Entry 7K60 (electron microscopy, 3.12 A resolution); this record covers chains J and U of the 13 polymer chains in the assembly.

== Chain J ==
Molecule: 197-nt DNA strand
Organism: Homo sapiens
Sequence (197 nucleotides; row label = number of the first residue in the row):
     1 GGGGTGGTCG CTGTTCAATA CATGCACAGG ATGTATATAT CTGACACGTG CCTGGAGACT
    61 AGGGAGTAAT CCCCTTGGCG GTTAAAACGC GGGGGACAGC GCGTACGTGC GTTTAAGCGG
   121 TGCTAGAGCT GTCTACGACC AATTGAGCGG CCTCGGCACC GGGATTCTCC AGGGCGGCCG
   181 CGTATAGGGT CCAGCCC

== Chain U ==
Protein: Histone H1.10
Organism: Homo sapiens
Reference sequence: Q92522 (H1X_HUMAN); residues 0-212 here correspond to UniProt positions 1-213 (UniProt number = residue number + 1)
Amino-acid sequence (213 residues; numbered 0 to 212; the number before each row is that of its first residue; numbering starts at 0):
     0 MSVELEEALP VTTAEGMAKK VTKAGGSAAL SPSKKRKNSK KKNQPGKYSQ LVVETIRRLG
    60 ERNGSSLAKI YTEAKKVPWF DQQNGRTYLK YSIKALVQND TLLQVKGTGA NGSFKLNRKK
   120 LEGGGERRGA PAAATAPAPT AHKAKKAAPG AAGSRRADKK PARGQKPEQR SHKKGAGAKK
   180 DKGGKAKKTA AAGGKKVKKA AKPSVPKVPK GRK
Not modelled in the structure: 0-42, 119-212

== Chain J / chain U interface ==
Contacting residue pairs - 15 pairs, chain J then chain U:
  DC16(J) - Gln43(U)  base contact
  DA17(J) - Gln43(U)  hydrogen bond to the base
  DT23(J) - Tyr90(U)  hydrogen bond to the sugar
  DG24(J) - Asn83(U)  sugar contact
  DC25(J) - Gln82(U)  hydrogen bond to the phosphate
  DG99(J) - Arg85(U)  hydrogen bond to the phosphate
  DG99(J) - Asn110(U)  hydrogen bond to the base
  DC100(J) - Arg85(U)  salt bridge to the phosphate
  DC100(J) - Lys89(U)  salt bridge to the phosphate
  DC100(J) - Ala109(U)  sugar contact
  DC100(J) - Asn110(U)  hydrogen bond to the base
  DG101(J) - Lys93(U)  salt bridge to the phosphate
  DG101(J) - Thr107(U)  sugar contact
  DG101(J) - Ala109(U)  phosphate contact
  DG101(J) - Asn110(U)  sugar contact
Also at the interface, not in a pair above, chain J (10 interface residues in all): DA22, DC102
Also at the interface, not in a pair above, chain U (11 interface residues in all): Gly108

== In short ==
Chain J and chain U form an interface of 10 and 11 residues respectively; the contacts include 6 hydrogen
bonds and 3 salt bridges. Polar contacts include DA17(J)-Gln43(U), DG99(J)-Asn110(U) and DC100(J)-Asn110(U).
Here chain J is a 197-nt DNA strand and chain U is Histone H1.10, both from Homo sapiens. Entry 7K60 (Cryo-EM
structure of a chromatosome containing human linker histone H1.10) was determined by electron microscopy
together with 7K5X, 7K5Y, 7K61 and 7K63 from the same study.
